1X8X - chain A; structure by X-ray diffraction, 2.00 A resolution.

# Chain A
Name: Tyrosyl-tRNA synthetase
Organism: Escherichia coli
Notes: EC 6.1.1.1
UniProt: P00951 (SYY_ECOLI); residues 2-322 here correspond to UniProt positions 1-321 (UniProt number = residue number - 1)
Chain sequence (322 residues; each row starts with the number of its first residue):
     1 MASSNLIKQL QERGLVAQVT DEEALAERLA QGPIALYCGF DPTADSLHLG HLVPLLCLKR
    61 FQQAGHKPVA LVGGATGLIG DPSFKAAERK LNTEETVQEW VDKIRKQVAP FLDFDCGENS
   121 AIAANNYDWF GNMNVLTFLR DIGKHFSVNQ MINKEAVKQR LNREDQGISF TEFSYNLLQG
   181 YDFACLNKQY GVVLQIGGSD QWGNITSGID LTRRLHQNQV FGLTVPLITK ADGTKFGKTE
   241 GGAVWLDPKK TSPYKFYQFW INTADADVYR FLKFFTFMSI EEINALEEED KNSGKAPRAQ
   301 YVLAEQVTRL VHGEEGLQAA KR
Construct notes: initiating methionine (1)
Ligand contacts: tyrosine (TYR): Tyr37, Gly39, Phe40, Asp41, Leu71, Thr76, Asp81, Asn126, Tyr175, Gln179, Asp182, Gln195, Gln201, Asn204

# Overview
Ligands of chain A: tyrosine.
Chain A is Tyrosyl-tRNA synthetase (Escherichia coli); the structure, Tyrosyl t-RNA Synthetase from E.coli
Complexed with Tyrosine, was determined by X-ray diffraction, deposited together with 1VBM.
